PDB entry 8JKN | X-ray diffraction, 2.92 A resolution | chains A and D of the 4 polymer chains in the assembly

[Chain A]
Molecule: GAAA-Forward
Sequence (19 nucleotides; numbered 1 to 19; the number before each row is that of its first residue):
     1 CAACTGAAAC CGAGAAACC

[Chain D]
Protein: Interferon regulatory factor 4
Source organism: Homo sapiens
Notes: fragment: DNA-binding domain
Reference sequence: F2Z3D5 (F2Z3D5_HUMAN); numbering as in UniProt (aligned over 20-135)
Amino-acid sequence (116 residues; each row starts with the number of its first residue):
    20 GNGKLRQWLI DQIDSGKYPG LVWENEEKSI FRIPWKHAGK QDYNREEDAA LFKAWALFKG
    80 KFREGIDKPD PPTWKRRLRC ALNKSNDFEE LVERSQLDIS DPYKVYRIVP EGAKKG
Unresolved in the structure: 20-21, 61-62, 131-135
Differences from the reference sequence: engineered mutation Arg-95 (Thr in F2Z3D5)

[Interface between chain A and chain D]
Pairs across the interface (18; chain A residue first):
  DA8(A) / Lys-59(D)  sugar contact
  DA9(A) / His-56(D)  phosphate contact
  DA9(A) / Ala-57(D)  phosphate contact
  DA9(A) / Gly-58(D)  sugar contact
  DA9(A) / Pro-91(D)  phosphate contact
  DC10(A) / Lys-55(D)  phosphate contact
  DC10(A) / His-56(D)  sugar contact
  DC10(A) / Ala-57(D)  hydrogen bond to the phosphate
  DC10(A) / Pro-91(D)  phosphate contact
  DC10(A) / Lys-94(D)  salt bridge to the phosphate
  DC10(A) / Arg-98(D)  sugar contact
  DC11(A) / Trp-54(D)  hydrogen bond to the phosphate
  DC11(A) / Arg-98(D)  salt bridge to the phosphate
  DG12(A) / Arg-98(D)  salt bridge to the phosphate
  DG12(A) / Asn-102(D)  hydrogen bond to the phosphate
  DA13(A) / Lys-103(D)  base contact
  DG14(A) / Lys-103(D)  hydrogen bond to the base
  DA15(A) / Lys-103(D)  base contact
Interface residues without a listed pair, chain D (12 interface residues in all): Cys-99

[Overview]
The interface between chain A and chain D involves 8 residues on one side and 12 on the other, with 4 hydrogen
bonds and 3 salt bridges. Polar pairs include DG14(A)/Lys-103(D), DC10(A)/Ala-57(D) and DC11(A)/Trp-54(D).
Chain A is GAAA-Forward and chain D is Interferon regulatory factor 4 (Homo sapiens); the structure, T95R
mutant IRF4 DNA-binding domain bound to an DNA containing GAAA motif, was determined by X-ray diffraction,
deposited together with 8JKL, 8JKO, 8JKQ and 8JKS.
